PDB entry 4ACX | X-ray diffraction, 2.00 A resolution | chain A

Chain A:
Protein: Beta-secretase 1
From: Homo sapiens
Notes: EC 3.4.23.46
Reference sequence: P56817 (BACE1_HUMAN); the construct has insertions or renumbered stretches relative to UniProt, so the offset changes along the chain: 484-502 = UniProt 43-61; 1-392 = UniProt 62-453
Sequence (411 residues; row label = number of the first residue in the row):
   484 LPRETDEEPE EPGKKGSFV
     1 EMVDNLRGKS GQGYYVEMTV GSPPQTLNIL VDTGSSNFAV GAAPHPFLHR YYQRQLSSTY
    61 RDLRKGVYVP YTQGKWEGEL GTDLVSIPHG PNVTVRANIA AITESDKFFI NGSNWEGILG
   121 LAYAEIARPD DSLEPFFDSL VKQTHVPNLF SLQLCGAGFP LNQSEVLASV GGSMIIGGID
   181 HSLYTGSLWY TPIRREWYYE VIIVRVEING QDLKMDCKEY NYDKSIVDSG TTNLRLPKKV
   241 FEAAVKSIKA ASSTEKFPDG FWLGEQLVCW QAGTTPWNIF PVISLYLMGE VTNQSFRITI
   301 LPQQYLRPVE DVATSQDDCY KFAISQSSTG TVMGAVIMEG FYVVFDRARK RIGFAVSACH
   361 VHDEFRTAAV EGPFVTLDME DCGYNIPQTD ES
Disordered / not traced: 484-500, 157-170, 378-379, 385-392
Disulfides: C155-C359, C217-C382, C269-C319
Construct notes: engineered mutation K497 (Arg56 in P56817), K498 (Arg57 in P56817)
Ligand contacts: S8Z ((8R)-8-[4-(difluoromethoxy)phenyl]-3,3-difluoro-8-[3-(3-methoxyprop-1-yn-1-yl)phenyl]-2,3,4,8-tetrahydroimidazo[1,5-a]pyrimidin-6-amine): S10, G11, Q12, G13, L30, D32, G34, S35, N37, A39, V69, Y71, Q73, W76, F108, I110, W115, I118, R128, D228, S229, G230, T231, T232
Swiss-Prot annotation at these positions:
  - active site: D32, D228
  - modified residue (N6-acetyllysine): K65, K214, K218, K224, K238, K239, K246
  - glycosylation (N-linked (GlcNAc...) asparagine): N92, N111, N162, N293

Overview:
Ligands of chain A: compound S8Z. From UniProt: active-site residues D32 and D228.
Chain A is Beta-secretase 1 (Homo sapiens); the structure, Aminoimidazoles as BACE-1 Inhibitors. X-RAY CRYSTAL
STRUCTURE OF BETA SECRETASE COMPLEXED WITH COMPOUND 23, was determined by X-ray diffraction together with 4ACU
from the same study.
